PDB entry 1NSW | X-ray diffraction, 1.90 A resolution | chains B and D of the 4 polymer chains in the assembly

# Chain B (and D)
Name: Thioredoxin
From: Alicyclobacillus acidocaldarius
Notes: EC 1.8.1.9; chain D of this document is another copy of the same molecule, construct and numbering; everything in this record applies to it too
Reference sequence: P80579 (THIO_ALIAC); numbering as in UniProt (aligned over 1-105)
Chain sequence (105 residues; each row starts with the number of its first residue):
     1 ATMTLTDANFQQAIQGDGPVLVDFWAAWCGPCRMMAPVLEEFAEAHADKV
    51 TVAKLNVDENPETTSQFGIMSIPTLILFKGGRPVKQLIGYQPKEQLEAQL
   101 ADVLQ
Differences from the reference sequence: engineered mutation G18 (Lys in P80579)
Disulfide bonds: C29-C32

# Interface between chain B and chain D
Contacting residue pairs - 13 pairs, chain B then chain D:
  W28(B) - V57(D)
  W28(B) - P61(D)
  W28(B) - T64(D)
  W28(B) - S65(D)
  W28(B) - I69(D)
  W28(B) - I72(D)  hydrophobic
  R33(B) - S65(D)  hydrogen bond
  V57(B) - W28(D)
  D58(B) - V57(D)
  D58(B) - D58(D)
  P61(B) - W28(D)
  T64(B) - W28(D)
  I69(B) - W28(D)
Interface residues without a listed pair, chain B (10 interface residues in all): S65, M70, I72
Interface residues without a listed pair, chain D (10 interface residues in all): A27, M70

# Overview
The chain B/chain D interface involves 10 residues from each chain; the contacts include 1 hydrogen bond. The
hydrogen-bonded pair is R33(B)-S65(D).
Chain B and chain D are both Thioredoxin (Alicyclobacillus acidocaldarius); the structure, The Crystal
Structure of the K18G Mutant of the thioredoxin from Alicyclobacillus acidocaldarius, was determined by X-ray
diffraction (same publication as 1NW2).
